Entry 6ILL (electron microscopy, 3.80 A resolution); this record covers chains A and B of the 4 polymer chains in the assembly.

# Chain A
Molecule: Capsid protein VP1
From: Echovirus E6
Sequence (273 residues; numbered 11 to 283; the number before each row is that of its first residue):
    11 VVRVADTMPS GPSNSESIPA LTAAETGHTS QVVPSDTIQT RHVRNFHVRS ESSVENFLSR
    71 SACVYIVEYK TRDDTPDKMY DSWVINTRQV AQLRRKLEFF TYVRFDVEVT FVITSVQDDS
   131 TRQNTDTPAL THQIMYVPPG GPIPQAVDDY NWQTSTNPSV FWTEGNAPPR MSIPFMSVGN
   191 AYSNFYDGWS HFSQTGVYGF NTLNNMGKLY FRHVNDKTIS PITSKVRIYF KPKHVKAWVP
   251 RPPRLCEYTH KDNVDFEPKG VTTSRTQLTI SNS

# Chain B
Molecule: Capsid protein VP2
From: Echovirus E6
Sequence (252 residues; numbered 10 to 261; the number before each row is that of its first residue):
    10 SDRVRSITLG NSTITTQESA NVVVGYGVWP DYLSDEEATA EDQPTQPDVA TCRFYTLDSV
    70 SWMKESQGWW WKFPDALRDM GLFGQNMQYH YLGRSGYTIH VQCNASKFHQ GCLLVVCVPE
   130 AEMGAANINE KINREHLSNG EVANTFSGTK SSNTNDVQQA VFNAGMGVAV GNLTIFPHQW
   190 INLRTNNCAT IVMPYINSVP MDNMFRHYNF TLMIIPFAKL DYAAGSSTYI PITVTVAPMC
   250 AEYNGLRLAG HQ

# How chain A and chain B interact
Residue-residue contacts (88; chain A residue first):
  Ala34(A) - Trp189(B)
  Glu35(A) - Ala29(B)
  Glu35(A) - Trp189(B)
  Glu35(A) - Asn191(B)  hydrogen bond
  Glu35(A) - Thr194(B)  hydrogen bond
  Glu35(A) - Asn195(B)
  Thr36(A) - Ala29(B)
  Thr36(A) - Asn30(B)
  Thr36(A) - Val32(B)
  Thr36(A) - Gln188(B)
  Gly37(A) - His187(B)
  Thr111(A) - Glu129(B)
  Tyr112(A) - Glu129(B)  hydrogen bond
  Tyr112(A) - Asn206(B)
  Tyr112(A) - Ser207(B)
  Asn190(A) - Ser207(B)  hydrogen bond (backbone-backbone)
  Phe195(A) - Glu129(B)
  Tyr196(A) - Glu129(B)
  Tyr196(A) - Glu131(B)
  Tyr196(A) - Arg215(B)  hydrogen bond
  Tyr196(A) - His216(B)
  Asp197(A) - Lys81(B)  salt bridge
  Asp197(A) - Glu129(B)  hydrogen bond (backbone-side chain)
  Asp197(A) - Ala130(B)
  Asp197(A) - His216(B)
  Asp197(A) - Tyr217(B)  hydrogen bond (backbone-backbone)
  Gly198(A) - Arg215(B)
  Trp199(A) - Ile141(B)
  Trp199(A) - Arg215(B)  hydrogen bond (backbone-backbone)
  Trp199(A) - Tyr217(B)
  Ser200(A) - Arg215(B)
  Phe202(A) - Tyr100(B)
  Phe202(A) - Asn212(B)
  Phe202(A) - Arg215(B)
  Phe202(A) - His260(B)
  Phe202(A) - Gln261(B)
  Ser203(A) - Gln261(B)  hydrogen bond (backbone-backbone)
  Gln204(A) - Asp84(B)  hydrogen bond
  Gln204(A) - Arg87(B)  hydrogen bond
  Gln204(A) - Arg143(B)  hydrogen bond
  Gln204(A) - Phe214(B)  hydrogen bond (side chain-backbone)
  Gln204(A) - Tyr217(B)  hydrogen bond
  Gly206(A) - Lys140(B)
  Tyr208(A) - Glu131(B)
  Tyr208(A) - Met132(B)
  Tyr208(A) - Leu146(B)  hydrophobic
  Gly209(A) - Glu131(B)
  Phe210(A) - Glu131(B)
  Val249(A) - Tyr35(B)
  Val249(A) - Ile205(B)  hydrophobic
  Pro250(A) - Phe185(B)
  Arg251(A) - Val127(B)
  Arg251(A) - Pro128(B)  hydrogen bond (side chain-backbone)
  Arg251(A) - Glu129(B)
  Arg251(A) - Met175(B)  hydrogen bond
  Arg251(A) - Ile184(B)
  Arg251(A) - Phe185(B)
  Pro252(A) - Val177(B)
  Pro252(A) - Asn181(B)
  Pro252(A) - Ile184(B)
  Pro252(A) - Phe185(B)
  Pro253(A) - Val177(B)
  Arg254(A) - Met175(B)  hydrogen bond (side chain-backbone)
  Arg254(A) - Gly176(B)
  Leu255(A) - Gly176(B)  hydrogen bond (backbone-backbone)
  Leu255(A) - Ala178(B)
  Cys256(A) - Asn172(B)  hydrogen bond
  Cys256(A) - Gly176(B)  hydrogen bond (backbone-backbone)
  Thr259(A) - Ile137(B)
  His260(A) - Ile137(B)
  Asn263(A) - Ile137(B)  hydrogen bond (side chain-backbone)
  Val264(A) - Glu131(B)
  Val264(A) - Met132(B)
  Val264(A) - Gly133(B)
  Asp265(A) - Gly133(B)
  Asp265(A) - Ala134(B)  hydrogen bond (side chain-backbone)
  Asp265(A) - Ile137(B)
  Phe266(A) - Asn172(B)
  Phe266(A) - Gly174(B)
  Phe266(A) - Met175(B)
  Phe266(A) - Gly176(B)
  Glu267(A) - Ile137(B)
  Pro268(A) - Lys159(B)
  Pro268(A) - Gln167(B)
  Pro268(A) - Phe171(B)  hydrophobic
  Pro268(A) - Asn172(B)
  Lys269(A) - Phe171(B)
  Lys269(A) - Asn172(B)
Other interface residues (no listed pair), chain A (41 interface residues in all): Gly189, Ala191, His201, Val207
Other interface residues (no listed pair), chain B (55 interface residues in all): Asn136, Leu182, Arg193, Val208, Pro209, Thr220

# In short
The interface between chain A and chain B involves 41 residues on one side and 55 on the other; the contacts
include 22 hydrogen bonds and 1 salt bridge. Polar pairs include Asp197(A)-Lys81(B), Glu35(A)-Asn191(B) and
Glu35(A)-Thr194(B).
Chain A is Capsid protein VP1 and chain B is Capsid protein VP2, both from Echovirus E6; the structure,
Cryo-EM structure of Echovirus 6 complexed with its uncoating receptor FcRn at PH 5.5, was determined by
electron microscopy (same publication as 6ILJ, 6ILK, 6ILM, 6ILN, 6ILO and 6ILP).
